PDB entry 8GA8 | electron microscopy, 3.50 A resolution | chains L and M of the 10 polymer chains in the assembly

[Chain L]
Name: Transcriptional regulatory protein PHO23
Source organism: Saccharomyces cerevisiae
Reference sequence: P50947 (PHO23_YEAST); residue numbers follow UniProt; this construct covers 1-330
Chain sequence (330 residues; numbered 1 to 330; the number before each row is that of its first residue):
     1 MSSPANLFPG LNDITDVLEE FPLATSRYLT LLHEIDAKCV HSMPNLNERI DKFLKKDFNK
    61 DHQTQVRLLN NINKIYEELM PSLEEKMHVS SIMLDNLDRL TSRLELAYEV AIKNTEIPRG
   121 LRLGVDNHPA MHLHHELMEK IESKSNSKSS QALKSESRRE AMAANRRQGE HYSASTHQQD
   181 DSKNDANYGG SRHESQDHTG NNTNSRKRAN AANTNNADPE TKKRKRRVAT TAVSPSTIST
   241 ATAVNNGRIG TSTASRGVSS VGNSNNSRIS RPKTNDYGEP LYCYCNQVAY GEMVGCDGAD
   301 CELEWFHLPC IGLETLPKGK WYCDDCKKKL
Disordered / not traced: 1-11, 116-128, 154-330
Curated features (UniProtKB/Swiss-Prot):
  - zinc finger: Pro280 to Lys329 (PHD-type)
  - binding site (Zn(2+)): Cys283, Cys285, Cys296, Cys301, His307, Cys310, Cys323, Cys326
  - site (Histone H3K4me3 binding): Tyr282, Met293, Asp297, Trp305
  - natural variant: Phe8 (F8L: In strain: SK1), Ile35 (I35V: In strain: SK1)

[Chain M]
Name: Transcriptional regulatory protein RXT2
Source organism: Saccharomyces cerevisiae
Reference sequence: P38255 (RXT2_YEAST); the author numbering skips numbers that UniProt does not, so the offset changes along the chain: 1-298 = UniProt 1-298; 309-440 = UniProt 299-430
Chain sequence (430 residues; row label = number of the first residue in the row; note: 10 numbers in that range are skipped by the numbering (no residue carries them; nothing is unmodelled there)):
     1 MTIRSSMKNN AELESKSVLA NESNIISTFT RRIIKEKSGN YQVLKRSLDG KLIYPEATGI
    61 SSNRGNKLLQ RSEVVTRRDL NNSKPMIEQT VFYNGSEHRL LQTNIVTDSR RKRIKFTPDI
   121 NVEPVLVGDE NDIDGSEKED ENITDEYYGE EDDDDLSKLV NVKEILTPIL SLGDIINHKT
   181 ISRTFSSPIL KNLALQIILM IEKEQMSVVR YSQFLEVFLG DHPEPIYESN LNLPSYNHNL
   241 TLPEDRGASD EDDINNKNNI NEVNSNSLST EAGHINNGME EFGEEDPFFA LPRLEQSN
   309 ALLSLLPSSS GSASISTLTA AEQQQLNEEI ESARQLSQIA LQRNKEFIRN LQKIRKSVIK
   369 ANRIRGRILN WSREYLGISD DDITIPVALR VVKRGLISAT TNKTTNFEEE IENTMEDGVV
   429 DDNEPDEEAN RA
Disordered / not traced: 1-20, 41-50, 101-154, 239-286, 309-327, 385-440

[How chain L and chain M interact]
Residue-residue contacts - 54 pairs, chain L then chain M:
  Asn12(L) with Pro168(M)
  Leu18(L) with Phe185(M), hydrophobic; Arg373(M)
  Glu19(L) with Thr184(M)
  Phe21(L) with Ser365(M); Ala369(M), hydrophobic
  Leu29(L) with Leu193(M), hydrophobic; Met200(M), hydrophobic
  Leu32(L) with Phe355(M), hydrophobic
  His33(L) with Gln196(M), hydrogen bond
  Asp36(L) with Met200(M)
  Met43(L) with Tyr211(M)
  Leu46(L) with Tyr211(M), hydrophobic
  Asn47(L) with Arg210(M), hydrogen bond
  Ile50(L) with Arg210(M)
  Phe53(L) with Asn298(M)
  Asn59(L) with Asn298(M), hydrogen bond
  Val66(L) with Leu334(M), hydrophobic
  Asn70(L) with Glu337(M)
  Ile72(L) with Phe214(M), hydrophobic
  Asn73(L) with Glu337(M); Ala341(M)
  Tyr76(L) with Tyr211(M); Leu344(M), hydrophobic
  Glu77(L) with Leu344(M)
  Met80(L) with Leu344(M), hydrophobic; Arg351(M)
  Leu83(L) with Arg351(M); Asn352(M)
  Glu84(L) with Arg351(M), salt bridge
  Lys86(L) with Glu204(M), salt bridge; Phe355(M)
  Met87(L) with Arg351(M)
  Ser90(L) with Phe355(M); Asn358(M), hydrogen bond
  Ser91(L) with Asn358(M)
  Met93(L) with Ile362(M), hydrophobic
  Leu94(L) with Asn358(M); Lys361(M)
  Leu97(L) with Ile362(M), hydrophobic; Ser365(M)
  Thr101(L) with Ser365(M)
  Leu104(L) with Ala369(M), hydrophobic
  Tyr108(L) with Ile372(M), hydrophobic; Arg375(M)
  Glu136(L) with Thr167(M), hydrogen bond
  Ser143(L) with Lys163(M)
  Ser145(L) with Tyr93(M); Asn94(M)
  Asn146(L) with Val162(M)
  Lys148(L) with Tyr93(M), hydrogen bond
  Ser149(L) with Tyr93(M)
  Ser150(L) with Ser157(M), hydrogen bond
  Leu153(L) with Val91(M)
Also at the interface, not in a pair above, chain L (48 interface residues in all): Thr15, Pro22, Thr25, Ser26, Leu69, Glu139, Ser147
Also at the interface, not in a pair above, chain M (44 interface residues in all): Leu100, Ile165, Ile189, Leu190, Lys203, Ser207, Phe218, Ser340, Ser345, Ala348, Leu359

[Overview]
Chain L and chain M form an interface of 48 and 44 residues respectively; the contacts include 7 hydrogen
bonds and 2 salt bridges. Polar pairs include Glu84(L)-Arg351(M), Lys86(L)-Glu204(M) and His33(L)-Gln196(M).
UniProt lists 8 Zn2+-binding residues on chain L.
Here chain L is Transcriptional regulatory protein PHO23 and chain M is Transcriptional regulatory protein
RXT2, both from Saccharomyces cerevisiae. Entry 8GA8 (Structure of the yeast (HDAC) Rpd3L complex) was
determined by electron microscopy.
